Entry 6S60 (X-ray diffraction, 2.00 A resolution); this record covers chain A.

[Chain A]
Molecule: Transcriptional enhancer factor TEF-4
From: Homo sapiens
Reference sequence: Q15562 (TEAD2_HUMAN); numbering as in UniProt (aligned over 217-447)
Amino-acid sequence (240 residues; each row starts with the number of its first residue):
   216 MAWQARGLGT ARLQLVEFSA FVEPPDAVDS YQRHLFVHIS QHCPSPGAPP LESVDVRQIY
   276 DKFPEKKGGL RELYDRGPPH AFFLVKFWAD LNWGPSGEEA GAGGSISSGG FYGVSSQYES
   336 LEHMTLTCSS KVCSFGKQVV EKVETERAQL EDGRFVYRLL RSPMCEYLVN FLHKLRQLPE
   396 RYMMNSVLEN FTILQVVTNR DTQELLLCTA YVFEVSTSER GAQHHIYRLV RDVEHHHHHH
Not modelled in the structure: 216-221, 240-247, 257-258, 311-321, 447-455
Construct notes: initiating methionine (216); expression tag (448-455)
Covalently attached groups: myristic acid (MYR) linked to Lys357
What the authors report for this chain:
  - binding site for myristic acid: Lys357, Cys380
  - conformationally variable residues (side-chain flip): Tyr382
  - binding site for the ligand KX8: Ser349, Lys352, Tyr382
  - post-translational modification sites: Lys357, Cys380

[Overview]
Myristic acid is covalently linked to Lys357. The paper reports a binding site for the ligand KX8 at Ser349,
Lys352 and Tyr382; a binding site for myristic acid at Lys357 and Cys380.
Chain A is Transcriptional enhancer factor TEF-4 (Homo sapiens); the structure, Crystal structure of hTEAD2 in
complex with a trisubstituted pyrazole inhibitor, was determined by X-ray diffraction together with 6S64,
6S66, 6S69 and 6S6J from the same study.
